PDB entry 7TFH | electron microscopy, 3.09 A resolution | chains F and G of the 12 polymer chains in the assembly

== Chain F (and G) ==
Name: Proliferating cell nuclear antigen
From: Saccharomyces cerevisiae
Notes: chain G of this document is another copy of the same molecule, construct and numbering; everything in this record applies to it too
Reference sequence: P15873 (PCNA_YEAST); residue numbers follow UniProt; this construct covers 1-258
Amino-acid sequence (260 residues; row label = number of the first residue in the row; numbers below 1 keep their minus sign (Ala-1 is residue -1)):
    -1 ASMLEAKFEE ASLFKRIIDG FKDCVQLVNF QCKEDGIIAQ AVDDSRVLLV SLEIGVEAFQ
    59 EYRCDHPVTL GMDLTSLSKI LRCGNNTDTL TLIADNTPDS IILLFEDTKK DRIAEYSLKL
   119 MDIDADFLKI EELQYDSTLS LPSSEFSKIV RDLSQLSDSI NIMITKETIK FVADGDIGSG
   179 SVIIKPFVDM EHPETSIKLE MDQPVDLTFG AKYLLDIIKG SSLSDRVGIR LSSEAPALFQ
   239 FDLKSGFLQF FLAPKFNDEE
Disordered / not traced: -1 to 0, 257-258 (chain G: 256-258)
Differences from the reference sequence: expression tag (-1 to 0)
Modified / non-standard residues: Mse1, Mse70, Mse119, Mse161, Mse188, Mse199 (selenomethionine; parent Met)
Curated features (UniProtKB/Swiss-Prot):
  - DNA-binding region: Arg61 to Arg80
  - cross-link (Glycyl lysine isopeptide (Lys-Gly)): Lys127 (interchain with G-Cter in SUMO), Lys164 (interchain with G-Cter in SUMO)

== Chain F / chain G interface ==
Residue-residue contacts (32):
  Lys146(F) - Gly82(G)
  Lys146(F) - Asn83(G)
  Asp150(F) - Arg80(G)
  Asp150(F) - Cys81(G)  hydrogen bond (backbone-side chain)
  Asp150(F) - Gly82(G)
  Leu151(F) - Tyr114(G)
  Gln153(F) - Lys77(G)
  Gln153(F) - Arg80(G)
  Leu154(F) - Ile78(G)  hydrophobic
  Asp174(F) - Lys117(G)  hydrogen bond (backbone-side chain)
  Ile175(F) - Ser74(G)
  Ile175(F) - Lys77(G)
  Ile175(F) - Leu116(G)
  Ile175(F) - Lys117(G)  hydrogen bond (backbone-side chain)
  Gly176(F) - Ser115(G)
  Gly176(F) - Lys117(G)
  Ser177(F) - Tyr114(G)
  Ser177(F) - Ser115(G)  hydrogen bond (backbone-backbone)
  Gly178(F) - Glu113(G)
  Gly178(F) - Tyr114(G)
  Ser179(F) - Ala112(G)
  Ser179(F) - Glu113(G)  hydrogen bond (backbone-backbone)
  Val180(F) - Arg110(G)
  Val180(F) - Ile111(G)
  Val180(F) - Ala112(G)  hydrophobic
  Val180(F) - Tyr114(G)
  Ile181(F) - Asp109(G)
  Ile181(F) - Ile111(G)  hydrogen bond (backbone-backbone)
  Ile182(F) - Asp109(G)
  Ile182(F) - Arg110(G)
  Lys183(F) - Asp109(G)
  Phe185(F) - Asp109(G)
Also at the interface, not in a pair above, chain F (17 interface residues in all): Pro184

== Overview ==
17 residues of chain F and 16 residues of chain G are in contact, with 6 hydrogen bonds. Among the polar pairs
are Asp150(F)-Cys81(G), Asp174(F)-Lys117(G) and Ile175(F)-Lys117(G).
Both chains are Proliferating cell nuclear antigen (Saccharomyces cerevisiae). Entry 7TFH (Atomic model of the
S. cerevisiae clamp-clamp loader complex PCNA-RFC bound to two DNA molecules, one ...) was determined by
electron microscopy together with 7TFI, 7TFJ, 7TFK and 7TFL from the same study.
